Entry 8C6K (X-ray diffraction, 2.86 A resolution); this record covers chains H and M of the 3 polymer chains in the assembly.

[Chain H]
Molecule: Reaction center protein H chain
From: Cereibacter sphaeroides 2.4.1
UniProt: P0C0Y7 (RCEH_CERSP); residue numbers follow UniProt; this construct covers 9-250
Chain sequence (242 residues; numbered 9 to 250; the number before each row is that of its first residue):
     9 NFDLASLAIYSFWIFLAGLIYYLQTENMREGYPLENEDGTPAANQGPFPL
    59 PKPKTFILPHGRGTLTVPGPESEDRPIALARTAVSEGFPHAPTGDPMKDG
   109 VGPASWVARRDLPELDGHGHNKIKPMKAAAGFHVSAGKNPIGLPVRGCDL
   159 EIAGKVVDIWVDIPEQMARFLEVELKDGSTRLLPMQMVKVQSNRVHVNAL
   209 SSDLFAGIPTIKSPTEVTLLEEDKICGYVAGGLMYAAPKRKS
Disordered / not traced: 9-10
Metal / ion sites: K+: M134, A137, F140

[Chain M]
Molecule: Reaction center protein M chain
From: Cereibacter sphaeroides 2.4.1
UniProt: P0C0Y9 (RCEM_CERSP); residues 1-303 here correspond to UniProt positions 2-304 (UniProt number = residue number + 1)
Chain sequence (303 residues; each row starts with the number of its first residue):
     1 AEYQNIFTQVQVRGPADLGMTEDVNLANRSGVGPFSTLLGWFGNAQLGPI
    51 YLGSLGVLSLFSGLMWFFTIGIWFWYQAGWNPAVFLRDLFFFSLEPPAPE
   101 YGLSFAAPLKEGGLWLIASFFMFVAVWSWWGRTYLRAQALGMGKHTAWAF
   151 LSAIWLWMVLGFIRPILMGSWSEAVPYGIFSHLDWTNNFSLVHGNLFYNP
   201 FHGLSIAFLYGSALLFAMHGATILAVSRFGGERELEQIADRGTAAERAAL
   251 FWRWTMGFNATMEGIHRWAIWMAVLVTLTGGIGILLSGTVVDNWYVWGQN
   301 HGM
Disordered / not traced: 303
Construct notes: conflict T8 (Ser9 in P0C0Y9)
Metal / ion sites: Fe ion: H219, E234, H266 (shared with 2 residues of chain L)
Small-molecule neighbours:
  - bacteriochlorophyll a (BCL), molecule 1: W66, F67, L89, M122, W157, L160, V175, I179, H182, L183, W185, T186
  - bacteriochlorophyll a (BCL), molecule 2: W66, M122, V126, F150, A153, I154, L156, W157, L160, T186, N187, F189, S190, N195, L196, F197, H202, S205, I206, L209, Y210, V276, T277, G280, G281, G283, I284
  - bacteriochlorophyll a (BCL), molecule 3: T186, F197, L209, Y210
  - bacteriochlorophyll a (BCL), molecule 4: F197, G203, I206, A207, Y210, G211, L214
  - bacteriopheophytin a (BPH), molecule 1: S59, L60, G63, L64, W66, F67, A125, V126, W129, T133, T146, A149, F150, A153, A273, V274, T277
  - bacteriopheophytin a (BPH), molecule 2: Y210, A213, L214, A217, M218, W252, T255, M256
  - speroidenone (SPN): W66, F67, F68, I70, G71, I72, F74, W75, F85, L89, F105, W115, L116, S119, F120, M122, F123, W157, M158, L160, G161, F162, W171, V175, P176, Y177, G178, I179, H182
  - ubiquinone-10 (U10): L214, L215, M218, H219, T222, I223, A245, A248, A249, W252, M256, F258, N259, A260, T261, M262, I265, W268, M272
Curated features (UniProtKB/Swiss-Prot):
  - binding site ((7R,8Z)-bacteriochlorophyll b): H182, H202
  - binding site (Fe cation): H219, E234, H266
  - binding site (a ubiquinone): W252

[Interface between chain H and chain M]
Contacting residue pairs (113; chain H residue first):
  D11(H) - W297(M)  hydrogen bond
  D11(H) - H301(M)  salt bridge
  L12(H) - L286(M)  hydrophobic
  L12(H) - V290(M)  hydrophobic
  A13(H) - L286(M)  hydrophobic
  A13(H) - V291(M)  hydrophobic
  A13(H) - W297(M)
  S14(H) - H301(M)
  A16(H) - F201(M)
  I17(H) - P200(M)  hydrophobic
  I17(H) - F201(M)  hydrophobic
  I17(H) - L204(M)  hydrophobic
  F20(H) - L204(M)  hydrophobic
  F20(H) - T279(M)
  L27(H) - W271(M)
  L27(H) - L275(M)  hydrophobic
  Y30(H) - R267(M)  hydrogen bond
  L31(H) - R267(M)
  L31(H) - W268(M)  hydrophobic
  L31(H) - W271(M)
  Q32(H) - F258(M)
  E34(H) - R267(M)  salt bridge
  N35(H) - A260(M)
  N35(H) - T261(M)  hydrogen bond (side chain-backbone)
  N35(H) - G264(M)
  N35(H) - I265(M)  hydrogen bond (side chain-backbone)
  N35(H) - W268(M)
  E38(H) - R241(M)  salt bridge
  Y40(H) - R253(M)  hydrogen bond
  L42(H) - R253(M)
  K62(H) - E263(M)  salt bridge
  K62(H) - R267(M)
  F64(H) - I238(M)  hydrophobic
  F64(H) - E263(M)
  L66(H) - A239(M)  hydrophobic
  L73(H) - I238(M)
  L73(H) - A239(M)
  E79(H) - R241(M)  salt bridge
  P111(H) - R247(M)  hydrogen bond (backbone-side chain)
  S113(H) - T243(M)  hydrogen bond (backbone-side chain)
  S113(H) - R247(M)  hydrogen bond (backbone-side chain)
  V115(H) - R241(M)
  V115(H) - G242(M)
  V115(H) - T243(M)
  V115(H) - E246(M)
  R117(H) - E236(M)  hydrogen bond (side chain-backbone)
  R117(H) - Q237(M)
  R117(H) - D240(M)  hydrogen bond (side chain-backbone)
  R117(H) - R241(M)  hydrogen bond (side chain-backbone)
  R117(H) - G242(M)
  R118(H) - E236(M)  salt bridge
  R118(H) - A239(M)
  R118(H) - D240(M)  salt bridge
  E122(H) - R233(M)  salt bridge
  E122(H) - E236(M)
  G125(H) - M20(M)
  H126(H) - M20(M)
  I131(H) - R233(M)
  M134(H) - V12(M)  hydrophobic
  A138(H) - P15(M)
  G139(H) - R13(M)
  G139(H) - G14(M)
  F140(H) - R13(M)
  F140(H) - G14(M)
  F140(H) - P15(M)
  H141(H) - V12(M)
  H141(H) - R13(M)  hydrogen bond (backbone-backbone)
  V142(H) - V10(M)  hydrophobic
  V142(H) - Q11(M)
  S143(H) - Q11(M)  hydrogen bond (backbone-backbone)
  S143(H) - V12(M)
  S143(H) - R13(M)  hydrogen bond (side chain-backbone)
  A144(H) - V10(M)
  A144(H) - Q11(M)  hydrogen bond (backbone-backbone)
  A144(H) - W41(M)  hydrophobic
  G145(H) - Q9(M)
  G145(H) - W41(M)
  K146(H) - V10(M)
  P148(H) - V10(M)
  P172(H) - D17(M)
  E173(H) - N44(M)
  Q174(H) - V12(M)
  Q174(H) - R13(M)
  Q174(H) - G14(M)  hydrogen bond (side chain-backbone)
  Q174(H) - P15(M)  hydrogen bond (side chain-backbone)
  M175(H) - V12(M)
  M175(H) - E232(M)
  R177(H) - E232(M)  salt bridge
  R177(H) - R233(M)
  M193(H) - Q9(M)
  M193(H) - V10(M)  hydrophobic
  Q194(H) - Y3(M)
  Q194(H) - N5(M)
  Q194(H) - S227(M)  hydrogen bond (side chain-backbone)
  Q194(H) - E232(M)
  M195(H) - R228(M)  hydrogen bond
  V196(H) - Y3(M)
  V196(H) - Q9(M)  hydrogen bond (backbone-side chain)
  K197(H) - A1(M)
  K197(H) - E2(M)
  K197(H) - Y3(M)
  K197(H) - Q9(M)
  V198(H) - Q9(M)  hydrogen bond (backbone-side chain)
  N206(H) - E2(M)
  L227(H) - E236(M)
  E230(H) - R233(M)  salt bridge
  D231(H) - G242(M)
  D231(H) - T243(M)  hydrogen bond (side chain-backbone)
  C234(H) - R228(M)  hydrogen bond (side chain-backbone)
  C234(H) - F229(M)  hydrophobic
  G235(H) - R247(M)
  A238(H) - F229(M)  hydrophobic
  L241(H) - R228(M)
Also at the interface, not in a pair above, chain H (76 interface residues in all): W21, F23, L24, M36, R37, G39, E81, G110, A112, W114, K130, N147, I167, V169, A176, P192
Also at the interface, not in a pair above, chain M (54 interface residues in all): T37, F208, N259, W294

[Overview]
76 residues of chain H and 54 residues of chain M are in contact; the contacts include 23 hydrogen bonds and
10 salt bridges. Among the polar pairs are D11(H)-H301(M), E34(H)-R267(M) and E38(H)-R241(M).
Here chain H is Reaction center protein H chain and chain M is Reaction center protein M chain, both from
Cereibacter sphaeroides 2.4.1. Entry 8C6K (Double mutant A(L53)C/I(L64)C structure of Photosynthetic Reaction
Center From Cereibacter sphaeroides strain RV) was determined by X-ray diffraction (same publication as 8C5X,
8C7C, 8C87 and 8C88).
